PDB entry 7Y5K | X-ray diffraction, 3.48 A resolution | chains A and C of the 3 polymer chains in the assembly

Chain A:
Molecule: Chromatin assembly factor 1 subunit A
From: Homo sapiens
UniProtKB: Q13111 (CAF1A_HUMAN); residues 442-714 here = UniProt positions 442-714
Amino-acid sequence (273 residues; numbered 442 to 714; the number before each row is that of its first residue):
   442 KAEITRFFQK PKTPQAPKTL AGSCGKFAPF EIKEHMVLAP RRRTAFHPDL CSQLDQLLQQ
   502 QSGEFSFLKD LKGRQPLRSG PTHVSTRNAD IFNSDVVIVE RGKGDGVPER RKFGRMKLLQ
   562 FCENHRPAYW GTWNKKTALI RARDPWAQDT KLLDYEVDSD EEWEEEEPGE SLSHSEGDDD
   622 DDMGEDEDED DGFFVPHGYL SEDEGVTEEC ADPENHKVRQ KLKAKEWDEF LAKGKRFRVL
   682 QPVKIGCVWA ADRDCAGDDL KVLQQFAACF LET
Disordered / not traced: 442-462, 607-657, 714
UniProt features mapped onto this chain:
  - region: S642 to F678 (Necessary for homodimerization and competence for chromatin assembly)

Chain C:
Molecule: Histone-binding protein RBBP4
From: Homo sapiens
UniProtKB: Q09028 (RBBP4_HUMAN); residues 1-425 here = UniProt positions 1-425
Amino-acid sequence (425 residues; row label = number of the first residue in the row):
     1 MADKEAAFDD AVEERVINEE YKIWKKNTPF LYDLVMTHAL EWPSLTAQWL PDVTRPEGKD
    61 FSIHRLVLGT HTSDEQNHLV IASVQLPNDD AQFDASHYDS EKGEFGGFGS VSGKIEIEIK
   121 INHEGEVNRA RYMPQNPCII ATKTPSSDVL VFDYTKHPSK PDPSGECNPD LRLRGHQKEG
   181 YGLSWNPNLS GHLLSASDDH TICLWDISAV PKEGKVVDAK TIFTGHTAVV EDVSWHLLHE
   241 SLFGSVADDQ KLMIWDTRSN NTSKPSHSVD AHTAEVNCLS FNPYSEFILA TGSADKTVAL
   301 WDLRNLKLKL HSFESHKDEI FQVQWSPHNE TILASSGTDR RLNVWDLSKI GEEQSPEDAE
   361 DGPPELLFIH GGHTAKISDF SWNPNEPWVI CSVSEDNIMQ VWQMAENIYN DEDPEGSVDP
   421 EGQGS
Disordered / not traced: 1-6, 412-425
UniProt features mapped onto this chain:
  - modified residue: A2 (N-acetylalanine), K4 (N6-acetyllysine), S110 (Phosphoserine), K160 (N6-acetyllysine), S355 (Phosphoserine)
  - cross-link (Glycyl lysine isopeptide (Lys-Gly)): K4 (interchain with G-Cter in SUMO2), K160 (interchain with G-Cter in SUMO2)
  - mutagenesis: V35 (V35A: Loss of interaction with ARMC12), P43 (P43A: Loss of interaction with ZNF827 and loss of localization to telomeres; when associated with A-73), S73 (S73A: Loss of interaction with ZNF827 and loss of localization to telomeres; when associated with A-43), E126 to N128 (Loss of interaction with ZNF827), E126 (E126A: Loss of interaction with ZNF827 and loss of localization to telomeres; when associated with A-128 and A-179), N128 (N128A: Loss of interaction with ZNF827 and loss of localization to telomeres; when associated with A-126 and A-179), E179 (E179A: Loss of interaction with ZNF827 and loss of localization to telomeres; when associated with A-126 and A-128), Y181 (Y181A: Loss of interaction with ZNF827 and loss of localization to telomeres), E231 (E231A: Decreased interaction with ZNF827; when associated with A-277), N277 (N277A: Decreased interaction with ZNF827; when associated with A-231), E395 (E395A: Decreased interaction with ZNF827)

Interface between chain A and chain C:
Contacting residue pairs (206):
  C465(A) - S190(C)  hydrogen bond
  C465(A) - G191(C)
  C465(A) - S208(C)
  G466(A) - I207(C)
  G466(A) - S208(C)  hydrogen bond (backbone-backbone)
  G466(A) - V210(C)
  K467(A) - K156(C)
  K467(A) - D170(C)  hydrogen bond (side chain-backbone)
  K467(A) - L171(C)
  K467(A) - V210(C)
  K467(A) - P211(C)
  K467(A) - K212(C)  hydrogen bond (backbone-side chain)
  K467(A) - G214(C)
  F468(A) - I139(C)  hydrophobic
  F468(A) - D153(C)
  F468(A) - D170(C)
  F468(A) - L171(C)  hydrophobic
  A469(A) - N136(C)  hydrogen bond (backbone-side chain)
  P470(A) - N136(C)
  F471(A) - D52(C)
  F471(A) - N136(C)
  F471(A) - P137(C)
  F471(A) - C138(C)  hydrophobic
  F471(A) - Y154(C)
  H476(A) - V53(C)
  H476(A) - T54(C)
  H476(A) - R55(C)  hydrogen bond (backbone-backbone)
  H476(A) - E57(C)
  M477(A) - D52(C)
  M477(A) - V53(C)
  M477(A) - T54(C)
  V478(A) - P51(C)
  V478(A) - D52(C)
  V478(A) - V53(C)  hydrogen bond (backbone-backbone)
  L479(A) - P51(C)
  L479(A) - D52(C)
  A480(A) - P51(C)  hydrogen bond (backbone-backbone)
  A480(A) - P384(C)  hydrophobic
  A480(A) - N385(C)
  R482(A) - P134(C)  hydrogen bond (side chain-backbone)
  R482(A) - Q135(C)
  R482(A) - P187(C)
  R483(A) - P187(C)  hydrogen bond (side chain-backbone)
  R483(A) - N188(C)  hydrogen bond
  R484(A) - Y284(C)
  R484(A) - P327(C)
  R484(A) - H328(C)
  R484(A) - P384(C)  hydrogen bond (side chain-backbone)
  L491(A) - E286(C)
  C492(A) - L238(C)  hydrogen bond (side chain-backbone)
  C492(A) - H239(C)
  L495(A) - H236(C)
  L495(A) - L242(C)  hydrophobic
  L495(A) - E286(C)
  L495(A) - F287(C)  hydrophobic
  D496(A) - H239(C)  salt bridge
  D496(A) - R258(C)  salt bridge
  L498(A) - F287(C)  hydrophobic
  L498(A) - L303(C)
  L498(A) - R304(C)
  L499(A) - L242(C)  hydrophobic
  L499(A) - H267(C)  hydrogen bond (backbone-side chain)
  Q502(A) - H267(C)
  Q502(A) - L303(C)  hydrogen bond (side chain-backbone)
  Q502(A) - R304(C)
  Q502(A) - N305(C)
  Q502(A) - L306(C)  hydrogen bond (side chain-backbone)
  S503(A) - R304(C)  hydrogen bond (backbone-backbone)
  S503(A) - N305(C)
  G504(A) - N305(C)
  F506(A) - R304(C)
  F508(A) - S285(C)
  F508(A) - I288(C)  hydrophobic
  F508(A) - D302(C)
  F508(A) - R304(C)
  L509(A) - L310(C)
  L509(A) - H311(C)
  L509(A) - L347(C)  hydrophobic
  L509(A) - I350(C)  hydrophobic
  L512(A) - E330(C)
  L512(A) - T331(C)
  L512(A) - L347(C)  hydrophobic
  R515(A) - E330(C)  salt bridge
  P517(A) - N329(C)
  P517(A) - E330(C)
  P517(A) - T331(C)
  L518(A) - Y284(C)  hydrophobic
  L518(A) - N329(C)
  L518(A) - E330(C)  hydrogen bond (backbone-backbone)
  R519(A) - Y284(C)
  R519(A) - H328(C)
  R519(A) - N329(C)
  S520(A) - Y284(C)  hydrogen bond
  S520(A) - P327(C)  hydrogen bond (side chain-backbone)
  S520(A) - H328(C)  hydrogen bond (backbone-backbone)
  G521(A) - H328(C)
  P522(A) - N385(C)
  P522(A) - P387(C)
  T523(A) - R55(C)  hydrogen bond (backbone-side chain)
  T523(A) - P384(C)  hydrogen bond (side chain-backbone)
  T523(A) - N385(C)  hydrogen bond
  A530(A) - E57(C)
  D531(A) - E57(C)
  F533(A) - E57(C)
  V548(A) - F105(C)  hydrophobic
  P549(A) - Y98(C)
  P549(A) - F105(C)
  R551(A) - Q92(C)
  R551(A) - F93(C)
  R551(A) - D94(C)  hydrogen bond (side chain-backbone)
  R551(A) - A95(C)
  R551(A) - F105(C)
  F554(A) - Y98(C)  hydrophobic
  F554(A) - G103(C)
  F554(A) - F105(C)  hydrophobic
  R556(A) - D33(C)  salt bridge
  R556(A) - Q92(C)  hydrogen bond
  R556(A) - F93(C)
  R556(A) - Q403(C)  hydrogen bond
  R556(A) - E406(C)  salt bridge
  R556(A) - Y409(C)
  M557(A) - Q92(C)  hydrogen bond (backbone-backbone)
  M557(A) - D94(C)
  M557(A) - F105(C)
  K558(A) - P29(C)  hydrogen bond (side chain-backbone)
  K558(A) - Y32(C)
  K558(A) - D33(C)
  L559(A) - D33(C)  hydrogen bond (backbone-backbone)
  L559(A) - L34(C)
  L559(A) - V35(C)  hydrogen bond (backbone-backbone)
  L560(A) - T28(C)
  L560(A) - P29(C)  hydrophobic
  L560(A) - V35(C)  hydrophobic
  Q561(A) - V35(C)  hydrogen bond (backbone-backbone)
  Q561(A) - M36(C)
  Q561(A) - T37(C)  hydrogen bond (backbone-backbone)
  Q561(A) - S112(C)  hydrogen bond
  Q561(A) - G113(C)  hydrogen bond (side chain-backbone)
  F562(A) - Y21(C)
  F562(A) - W24(C)  hydrophobic
  F562(A) - K25(C)
  F562(A) - T28(C)
  F562(A) - V35(C)  hydrophobic
  F562(A) - T37(C)
  C563(A) - T37(C)  hydrogen bond (backbone-backbone)
  C563(A) - A39(C)
  E564(A) - Y21(C)  hydrogen bond
  E564(A) - K25(C)  salt bridge
  E564(A) - T37(C)
  N565(A) - K25(C)
  R567(A) - F108(C)
  P568(A) - F108(C)
  P568(A) - G109(C)
  A569(A) - F108(C)
  A569(A) - V111(C)
  A569(A) - S112(C)
  Y570(A) - F108(C)  hydrophobic
  W571(A) - A91(C)
  W571(A) - G107(C)
  W571(A) - V111(C)
  G572(A) - F105(C)
  G572(A) - G106(C)
  T573(A) - E104(C)  hydrogen bond
  T573(A) - F105(C)  hydrogen bond (side chain-backbone)
  W574(A) - P29(C)  hydrophobic
  W574(A) - F30(C)
  W574(A) - E104(C)
  N575(A) - E104(C)  hydrogen bond (backbone-side chain)
  K576(A) - F30(C)
  K576(A) - E104(C)
  K577(A) - F30(C)
  T578(A) - F30(C)
  I581(A) - N27(C)
  I581(A) - F30(C)  hydrophobic
  I581(A) - L31(C)
  R582(A) - L31(C)
  R582(A) - D361(C)  salt bridge
  A583(A) - L31(C)
  A583(A) - L367(C)
  A583(A) - F368(C)  hydrophobic
  A583(A) - I369(C)  hydrogen bond (backbone-backbone)
  A583(A) - I408(C)  hydrophobic
  R584(A) - Q354(C)  hydrogen bond
  R584(A) - D358(C)
  R584(A) - D361(C)
  R584(A) - G362(C)  hydrogen bond (side chain-backbone)
  R584(A) - P363(C)  hydrogen bond (side chain-backbone)
  R584(A) - L366(C)  hydrogen bond (side chain-backbone)
  R584(A) - L367(C)
  R584(A) - I369(C)
  D585(A) - D361(C)
  P586(A) - W24(C)
  P586(A) - N27(C)
  P586(A) - L31(C)  hydrophobic
  P586(A) - I369(C)
  W587(A) - E20(C)  hydrogen bond (side chain-backbone)
  W587(A) - I23(C)
  W587(A) - R341(C)
  W587(A) - G371(C)
  A588(A) - N27(C)
  Q589(A) - I23(C)
  D595(A) - K26(C)  hydrogen bond (backbone-side chain)
  Y596(A) - K26(C)
  Y596(A) - N27(C)  hydrogen bond
  E597(A) - K26(C)  hydrogen bond (backbone-side chain)
  D599(A) - K26(C)  salt bridge
Other interface residues (no listed pair), chain A (82 interface residues in all): T485, V525, G555, L594
Other interface residues (no listed pair), chain C (117 interface residues in all): H38, P56, P87, K102, M133, V151, A209, L237, S266, P283, L300, K307, P364

Overview:
Chain A and chain C form an interface of 82 and 117 residues respectively; the contacts include 49 hydrogen
bonds and 8 salt bridges. Polar pairs include D496(A)-H239(C), D496(A)-R258(C) and R515(A)-E330(C). Curated
annotation (UniProt) lists 11 mutagenesis sites on chain C.
Chain A is Chromatin assembly factor 1 subunit A and chain C is Histone-binding protein RBBP4, both from Homo
sapiens; the structure, Crystal structure of human CAF-1 core complex in spacegroup C2221, was determined by
X-ray diffraction, deposited together with 7Y5L, 7Y5O, 7Y5U, 7Y5V, 7Y5W, 7Y61 and 4 further entries.
